PDB entry 9ERL | electron microscopy, 3.00 A resolution | chains B and D of the 6 polymer chains in the assembly

# Chain B
Name: Na(+)-translocating ferredoxin:NAD(+) oxidoreductase complex subunit B
From: Acetobacterium woodii DSM 1030
Notes: EC 7.2.1.2
Reference sequence: H6LC27 (RNFB_ACEWD); numbering as in UniProt (aligned over 1-333)
Sequence (333 residues; numbered 1 to 333; the number before each row is that of its first residue):
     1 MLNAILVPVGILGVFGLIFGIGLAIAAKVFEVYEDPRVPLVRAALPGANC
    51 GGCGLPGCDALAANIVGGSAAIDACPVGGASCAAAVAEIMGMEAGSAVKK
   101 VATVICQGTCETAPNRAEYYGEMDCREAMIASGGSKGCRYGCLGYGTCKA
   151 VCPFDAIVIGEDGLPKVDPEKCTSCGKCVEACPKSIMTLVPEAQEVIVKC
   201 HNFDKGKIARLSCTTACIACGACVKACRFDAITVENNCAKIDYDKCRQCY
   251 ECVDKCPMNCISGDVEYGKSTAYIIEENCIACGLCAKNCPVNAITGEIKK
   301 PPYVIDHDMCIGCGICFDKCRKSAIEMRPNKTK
Ion coordination: 4Fe-4S cluster Fe site 1: C50, C53, C58, C75; 4Fe-4S cluster Fe site 2: C106, C138, C200, C213; 4Fe-4S cluster Fe site 3: C125, C142, C148, C182; 4Fe-4S cluster Fe site 4: C152, C172, C175, C178; 4Fe-4S cluster Fe site 5: C217, C220, C223, C256; 4Fe-4S cluster Fe site 6: C227, C246, C252; 4Fe-4S cluster Fe site 7: C279, C282, C285, C320; 4Fe-4S cluster Fe site 8: C289, C310, C313, C316
Small-molecule neighbours:
  - 4Fe-4S cluster (SF4), molecule 1: P46, G47, N49, C50, G51, G52, C53, C58, L61, C75, V77
  - 4Fe-4S cluster (SF4), molecule 2: A102, C152, P153, F154, A156, I157, V167, K171, C172, T173, C175, K177, C178
  - 4Fe-4S cluster (SF4), molecule 3: C106, Q107, G108, A113, K136, C138, Y140, G141, K199, C200, H201, N202, C213, T215, A216
  - 4Fe-4S cluster (SF4), molecule 4: C125, C142, L143, G144, Y145, G146, T147, C148, P165, C182, P183, K184, I186, M187
  - 4Fe-4S cluster (SF4), molecule 5: V196, C227, F229, A231, I232, I241, C246, R247, Q248, C249, Y250, E251, C252
  - 4Fe-4S cluster (SF4), molecule 6: C217, I218, A219, C220, G221, A222, C223, V234, A239, C256, P257, C260, I261
  - 4Fe-4S cluster (SF4), molecule 7: T271, C289, P290, V291, I294, C310, G312, C313, G314, I315, C316, M327
  - 4Fe-4S cluster (SF4), molecule 8: I274, C279, C282, G283, L284, C285, Y303, C320, R321, A324, I325
UniProt features mapped onto this chain:
  - region: M1 to A27 (Hydrophobic)
  - binding site ([4Fe-4S] cluster): C50, C53, C58, C75, C138, C142, C148, C152, C172, C175, C178, C182, C217, C220, C223, C227, C246, C249, C252, C256 and 8 more in UniProt

# Chain D
Name: Na(+)-translocating ferredoxin:NAD(+) oxidoreductase complex subunit D
From: Acetobacterium woodii DSM 1030
Notes: EC 7.2.1.2
Reference sequence: H6LC31 (RNFD_ACEWD); residues 1-318 here = UniProt positions 1-318
Sequence (318 residues; numbered 1 to 318; the number before each row is that of its first residue):
     1 MNELNLTVSSSPHIRAKHSTASIMQNVIIALLPALAVAGYVFGLWALALV
    51 AICVISSVATEAVIQKLLKKPITVNDWSAVVTGVLLAFNLPINAPWWIGV
   101 VGSVFAIAIVKQCFGGLGQNFINPALAARAFLLASWPGHMTSTAYIPLTD
   151 TVTTATPLALLKAGETGSMPSTLDLFTGLNGVYGCIGEISALALLIGGLY
   201 LIYKGIISWRIPTIYLLTIAIFALLVGQDPIVHMVSGGVMLGAFFMATDY
   251 ASSPVTAKGQIIYAIGCGLITMIIRLYGGYPEGCSYSILLMNVATPLIER
   301 FTKERIYGVTKIKKEAKA
Glycans and other covalent adducts: flavin mononucleotide (FMN) linked to T156
Small-molecule neighbours:
  - FMN (flavin mononucleotide): N89, R129, S142, Y145, L158, A159, G184, C185, E188, G237, G238, L241, M246, Y280, P281, E282, G283, C284, S285, Y286
  - riboflavin (RBF): I23, M24, V27, S78, V81, T82, L85, K111, L117, G118, N120, N123, P124, A125, I206, I207, F245, M246, T248, D249, Y250, A251
UniProt features mapped onto this chain:
  - modified residue: T156 (FMN phosphoryl threonine)
Reported in the primary citation:
  - mutagenesis - N123A, D249A: abolished growth
  - mutagenesis - N123A, D249A: abolished catalytic activity
  - mutagenesis - F245A: unchanged growth

# Interface between chain B and chain D
Residue-residue contacts (10):
  R116(B) - N5(D)
  A117(B) - L6(D)
  E118(B) - N5(D)
  E118(B) - L6(D)  hydrogen bond (backbone-backbone)
  E118(B) - T7(D)
  E118(B) - V8(D)  hydrogen bond (backbone-backbone)
  Y119(B) - V8(D)
  Y120(B) - V8(D)  hydrogen bond (backbone-backbone)
  Y120(B) - S9(D)
  A131(B) - S9(D)
Interface residues without a listed pair, chain B (8 interface residues in all): I130, S135
Interface residues without a listed pair, chain D (6 interface residues in all): S10

# Summary
8 residues of chain B and 6 residues of chain D are in contact, with 3 hydrogen bonds. The backbones
hydrogen-bond at E118(B)-L6(D), E118(B)-V8(D) and Y120(B)-V8(D). Bound to chain B: 8 copies of 4Fe-4S cluster.
From the paper: N123A and D249A of chain D abolish growth; N123A and D249A of chain D abolish catalytic
activity.
Here chain B is Na(+)-translocating ferredoxin:NAD(+) oxidoreductase complex subunit B and chain D is
Na(+)-translocating ferredoxin:NAD(+) oxidoreductase complex subunit D, both from Acetobacterium woodii DSM
1030. Entry 9ERL (Cryo-EM structure of sodium pumping Rnf complex from Acetobacterium woodii in apo state) was
determined by electron microscopy, deposited together with 9ERI, 9ERJ and 9ERK.
